PDB entry 5YH2 | X-ray diffraction, 3.55 A resolution | chains A and D of the 4 polymer chains in the assembly

== Chain A ==
Name: Pseudokinase FAM20A
Source organism: Homo sapiens
Reference sequence: Q96MK3 (FA20A_HUMAN); numbering as in UniProt (aligned over 63-529)
Sequence (467 residues; numbered 63 to 529; the number before each row is that of its first residue):
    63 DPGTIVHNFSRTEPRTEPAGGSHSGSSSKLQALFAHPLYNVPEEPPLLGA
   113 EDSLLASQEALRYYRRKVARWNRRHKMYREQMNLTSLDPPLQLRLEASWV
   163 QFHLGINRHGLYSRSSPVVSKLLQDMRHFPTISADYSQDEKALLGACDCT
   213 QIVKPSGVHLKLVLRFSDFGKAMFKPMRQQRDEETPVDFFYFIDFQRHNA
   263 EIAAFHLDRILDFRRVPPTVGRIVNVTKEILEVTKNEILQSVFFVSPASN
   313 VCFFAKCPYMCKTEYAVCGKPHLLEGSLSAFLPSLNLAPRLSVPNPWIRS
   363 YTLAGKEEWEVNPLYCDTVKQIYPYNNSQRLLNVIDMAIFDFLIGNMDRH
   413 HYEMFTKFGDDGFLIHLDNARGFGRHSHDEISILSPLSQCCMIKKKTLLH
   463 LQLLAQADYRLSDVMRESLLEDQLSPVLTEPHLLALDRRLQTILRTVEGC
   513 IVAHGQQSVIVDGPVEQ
Unresolved in the structure: 63-88, 140-149, 527-529
Cystine bridges: C209-C319, C211-C323, C314-C330, C378-C452, C453-C512
Differences from the reference sequence: variant K332 (Asn in Q96MK3)
Residues lining bound ligands: ATP (adenosine-5'-triphosphate): Y125, K129, Q200, K233, M235, P279, S341, A342, F343, L344, P345, S346, L347, N348, R352, L429, D430
Swiss-Prot annotation at these positions:
  - glycosylation (N-linked (GlcNAc...) asparagine): N70, N145, N287, N388
  - natural variant: L173 (L173R: In AI1G), D197 to I214 (sequence variant, change not given here; In AI1G), G331 (G331D: In AI1G), K332 (N332K: this construct carries the variant), D403 (D403N: In AI1G)
  - mutagenesis: Q258 (Q258E: Able to hydrolyze ATP and display some protein kinase activity)
From the paper describing this entry:
  - higher-order assembly contacts with a neighbouring Family with sequence similarity 20, member Ca: N298
  - mutagenesis - K129A/R132A/R136A, E299G/I300S: unchanged catalytic activity on activate Fam20C
  - mutagenesis - F251A/F252A, F306A/P309G: abolished catalytic activity on endogenous Fam20C

== Chain D ==
Name: Family with sequence similarity 20, member Ca
Source organism: Danio rerio
Reference sequence: E7FBB8 (E7FBB8_DANRE); numbering as in UniProt (aligned over 1-560)
Sequence (560 residues; row label = number of the first residue in the row):
     1 MILFRKFRVLILTVFLIACTMHIMIDLLPKLEKRAAGSSSSAGGGSGCSC
    51 AHTPGEEPRSWGKQRARAADPGWPNKHSLRLLQDFSNEPNSNLTSQSREK
   101 VTERAGSEKQGSGKRGLMREADSRQRRTDVRVSSVLQSLFEHPLYRTVLP
   151 DLTEEDTLFNLNAEIRLYPKAAGQQEWHNEGNVEEEEFSPPGEANSESYP
   201 NWLRFHIGINRYELYSRHNPVIAALLRDLLSQKISSVGMKSGGTQLKLIM
   251 SFQNYGQALFKPMKQTREQETPPDFFYFSDFERHNAEIAAFHLDRILDFR
   301 RVPPVAGRLVNMTREIRDVTRDKKLWRTFFVSPANNICFYGECSYYCSTE
   351 HALCGKPDQIEGSLAAFLPDLALAKRKTWRNPWRRSYHKRKKAEWEVDPD
   401 YCDEVKQTPPYDRGTRLLDIMDMTIFDFLMGNMDRHHYETFEKFGNDTFI
   451 IHLDNGRGFGKHSHDEMSILVPLTQCCRVKRSTYLRLQLLAKEEYKLSSL
   501 MEESLLQDRLVPVLIKPHLEALDRRLRLVLKVLSDCVEKDGFSAVVENDL
   551 DGQPSVHGGR
Unresolved in the structure: 1-133, 172-196, 553-560
Cystine bridges: C338-C354, C343-C347, C402-C476, C477-C536
Differences from the reference sequence: engineered mutation A223 (Thr in E7FBB8), M421 (Lys in E7FBB8), D422 (Ala in E7FBB8), M423 (Leu in E7FBB8), I425 (His in E7FBB8), F426 (Tyr in E7FBB8), D427 (Ser in E7FBB8), F428 (Leu in E7FBB8), L429 (Lys in E7FBB8), M430 (Thr in E7FBB8)

== Interface between chain A and chain D ==
Pairs across the interface - 26 pairs, chain A then chain D:
  K129(A) with K170(D)
  R136(A) with N162(D)
  Q200(A) with P169(D); K170(D), hydrogen bond (side chain-backbone)
  K203(A) with R166(D), hydrogen bond (side chain-backbone); L167(D); Y168(D); P169(D)
  L206(A) with S251(D); Y255(D); Q257(D)
  D210(A) with R321(D); D322(D); K323(D), hydrogen bond (side chain-backbone)
  T212(A) with K323(D); K324(D)
  Q213(A) with R321(D)
  K297(A) with R166(D)
  N298(A) with R166(D); L167(D)
  E299(A) with A163(D); A372(D); L373(D)
  I300(A) with L167(D), hydrophobic; D370(D); A372(D), hydrophobic
Also at the interface, not in a pair above, chain A (15 interface residues in all): D197, A204, I214

== In short ==
Chain A and chain D form an interface of 15 and 17 residues respectively; the contacts include 3 hydrogen
bonds. Polar pairs include Q200(A)-K170(D), K203(A)-R166(D) and D210(A)-K323(D). The paper reports that
F251A/F252A and F306A/P309G of chain A abolish catalytic activity on endogenous Fam20C; higher-order assembly
contacts with a neighbouring Family with sequence similarity 20, member Ca through N298(A); 4 substitutions
were tested in all.
Chain A is Pseudokinase FAM20A (Homo sapiens) and chain D is Family with sequence similarity 20, member Ca
(Danio rerio); the structure, The structure of DrFam20C1 and hFam20A complex, was determined by X-ray
diffraction together with 5XOM, 5XOO and 5YH0 from the same study.
